Entry 7P2L (X-ray diffraction, 2.54 A resolution); this record covers chain A.

== Chain A ==
Protein: Metabotropic glutamate receptor 5, Endolysin
From: Homo sapiens
Notes: EC 3.2.1.17
UniProt: chimeric construct of P41594, P00720: residues 569-678 from P41594 (GRM5_HUMAN) positions 569-678 (same numbers); residues 1002-1161 from P00720 positions 2-161 (UniProt number = residue number - 1000); residues 679-836 from P41594 (GRM5_HUMAN) positions 679-836 (same numbers)
Chain sequence (464 residues; row label = number of the first residue in the row):
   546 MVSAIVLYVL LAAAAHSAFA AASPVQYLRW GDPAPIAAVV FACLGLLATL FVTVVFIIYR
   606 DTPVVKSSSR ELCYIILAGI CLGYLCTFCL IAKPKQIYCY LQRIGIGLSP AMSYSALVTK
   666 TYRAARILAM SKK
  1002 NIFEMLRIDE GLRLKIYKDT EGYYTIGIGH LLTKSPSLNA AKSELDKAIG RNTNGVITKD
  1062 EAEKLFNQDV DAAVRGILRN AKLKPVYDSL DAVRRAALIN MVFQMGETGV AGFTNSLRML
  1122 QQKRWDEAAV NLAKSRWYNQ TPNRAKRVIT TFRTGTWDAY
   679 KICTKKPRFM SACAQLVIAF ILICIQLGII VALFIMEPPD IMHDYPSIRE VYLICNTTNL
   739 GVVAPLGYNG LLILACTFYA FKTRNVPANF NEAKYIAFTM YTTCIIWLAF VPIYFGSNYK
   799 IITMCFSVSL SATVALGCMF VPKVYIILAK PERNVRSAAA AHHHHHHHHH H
Not modelled in the structure: 546-567, 681-687, 722-727, 835-849
Differences from the reference sequence: initiating methionine (546); expression tag (547-568, 837-849); engineered mutation Ala579 (Glu in P41594), Tyr667 (Asn in P41594), Ala669 (Ile in P41594), Met675 (Gly in P41594), Ala742 (Thr in P41594), Ala753 (Ser in P41594), Gly1012 (Arg12 in P00720), Thr1054 (Cys54 in P00720), Ala1097 (Cys97 in P00720), Arg1137 (Ile137 in P00720)
Modified / non-standard residues: Cys634 (S-(2-amino-2-oxoethyl)-L-cysteine; YCM); Cys691 (S-(2-amino-2-oxoethyl)-L-cysteine; YCM)
Swiss-Prot annotation at these positions:
  - active site (Proton donor/acceptor): Glu1011, Asp1020
  - binding site (substrate): Leu1032, Phe1104, Ser1117, Asn1132
  - glycosylation: Asn734 (N-linked (GlcNAc...) asparagine)
Disulfide bonds: Cys644-Cys733
Residues lining bound ligands: 4YI (2-chloranyl-N-[2-methoxy-4-[(E)-pyridin-2-yldiazenyl]phenyl]benzamide): Gly624, Ile625, Gly628, Ile651, Ser654, Pro655, Ser658, Tyr659, Val740, Leu744, Ile784, Trp785, Phe788, Val789, Tyr792, Phe793, Met802, Ser805, Val806, Ser809, Ala810
From the paper describing this entry:
  - binding site for 4YI: Gly624, Ile625, Ser654, Pro655, Tyr659, Val740, Leu744, Trp785, Val789, Tyr792, Phe793, Val806, Ser809, Ala810
  - conformationally variable residues (side-chain flip): Phe788
  - mutagenesis - T781A, S809A (1.5 log units): decreased signaling in response to alloswitch-1
  - mutagenesis - S809A: abolished signaling in response to cis-alloswitch-1
  - mutagenesis - Y659A: decreased signaling in response to trans- and cis-alloswitch-1
  - contacts within the chain: Tyr659-Thr781 (water-mediated contact), Tyr659-Ser809 (water-mediated contact), Thr781-Ser809 (water-mediated contact), Trp785-Ser809 (hydrogen bond)
  - mutagenesis - W785A: increased signaling in response to alloswitch-1
  - mutagenesis - T781A, S809A: decreased signaling in response to 4YI
  - mutagenesis - W785A: increased signaling in response to 4YI
  - mutagenesis - T742A/S753A/T777A/I799A/A813L: increased stability in response to MPEP

== Overview ==
Bound to chain A: compound 4YI. UniProt lists active-site residues Glu1011 and Asp1020 and 4 substrate-binding
residues. From the paper: a binding site for 4YI at Gly624, Ile625 and Ser654 among others; T781A and S809A
reduce signaling in response to alloswitch-1; 5 substitutions were tested in all.
Chain A is Metabotropic glutamate receptor 5, Endolysin (Homo sapiens); the structure, thermostabilised 7TM
domain of human mGlu5 receptor bound to photoswitchable ligand alloswitch-1, was determined by X-ray
diffraction, deposited together with 7FD8 and 7FD9.
